PDB entry 6EEA | X-ray diffraction, 1.63 A resolution | chain A

Chain A:
Molecule: Carbonic anhydrase 2
Source organism: Homo sapiens
Notes: EC 4.2.1.1
Reference sequence: P00918 (CAH2_HUMAN); the author numbering skips numbers that UniProt does not, so the offset changes along the chain: 4-125 = UniProt 4-125; 127-261 = UniProt 126-260
Amino-acid sequence (257 residues; each row starts with the number of its first residue; note: 1 number in that range is skipped by the numbering (no residue carries it; nothing is unmodelled there)):
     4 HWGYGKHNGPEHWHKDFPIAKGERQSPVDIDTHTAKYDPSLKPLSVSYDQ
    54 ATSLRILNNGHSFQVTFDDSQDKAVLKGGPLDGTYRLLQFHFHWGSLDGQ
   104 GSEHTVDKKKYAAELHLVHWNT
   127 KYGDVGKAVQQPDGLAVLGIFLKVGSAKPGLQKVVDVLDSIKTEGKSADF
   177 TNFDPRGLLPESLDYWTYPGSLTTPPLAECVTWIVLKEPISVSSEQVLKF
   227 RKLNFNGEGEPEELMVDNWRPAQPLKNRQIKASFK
Differences from the reference sequence: engineered mutation Ser-65 (Ala in P00918), Gln-67 (Asn in P00918), Thr-69 (Glu in P00918), Leu-91 (Ile in P00918), Val-131 (Phe130 in P00918), Glu-170 (Lys169 in P00918), Ala-204 (Leu203 in P00918)
Swiss-Prot annotation at these positions:
  - active site: His-64 (Proton donor/acceptor)
  - binding site (Zn(2+)): His-94, His-96, His-119
  - binding site (substrate): Thr-199, Thr-200
  - site: Tyr-7 (Fine-tunes the proton-transfer properties of H-64), Asn-62 (Fine-tunes the proton-transfer properties of H-64), Gln-92 (Involved in the binding of some activators, including histamine and L-histidine)
  - modified residue (Phosphoserine): Ser-166, Ser-173
Bound ions: Zn2+: His-94, His-96, His-119 (together with J3V)
Ligand contacts:
  - J3V (4-hydroxy-3-nitro-5-({[4-(trifluoromethyl)phenyl]carbamoyl}amino)benzene-1-sulfonamide), molecule 1: Phe-20, Leu-91, Gln-92, Val-121, Val-131, Gly-132, Val-135, Leu-141, Leu-198, Pro-201, Pro-202
  - J3V, molecule 2: Asn-62, His-64, Ser-65, Gln-67, Leu-91, Gln-92, His-94, His-96, Glu-106, His-119, Val-121, Val-131, Val-143, Leu-198, Thr-199, Thr-200
From the paper describing this entry:
  - binding site for J3V: Asn-62, Ser-65, Gln-67, Gln-92, Val-131, Leu-198, Thr-199

In short:
Bound to chain A: compound J3V. His-94, His-96 and His-119 coordinate Zn2+. UniProt lists active-site residue
His-64, 3 Zn2+-binding residues and substrate-binding residues Thr-199 and Thr-200. The paper reports a
binding site for J3V at Asn-62, Ser-65 and Gln-67 among others.
Chain A is Carbonic anhydrase 2 (Homo sapiens); the structure, Bioreductive
4-hydroxy-3-nitro-5-ureido-benzenesulfonamides selectively target the tumor-associated carbonic anhydrase
isoforms IX and XII and show hypoxia-enhanced cytotoxicity ..., was determined by X-ray diffraction together
with 6EBE, 6ECZ, 6EDA, 6EEH and 6EEO from the same study.
